8ETW - chains Q and X of the 10 polymer chains in the assembly; structure by electron microscopy, 2.64 A resolution.

== Chain Q ==
Name: Chromatin-remodeling ATPase INO80
Source organism: Saccharomyces cerevisiae S288C
Notes: EC 3.6.4.-
UniProt: P53115 (INO80_YEAST); residues 948-1432 here = UniProt positions 948-1432
Chain sequence (485 residues; each row starts with the number of its first residue):
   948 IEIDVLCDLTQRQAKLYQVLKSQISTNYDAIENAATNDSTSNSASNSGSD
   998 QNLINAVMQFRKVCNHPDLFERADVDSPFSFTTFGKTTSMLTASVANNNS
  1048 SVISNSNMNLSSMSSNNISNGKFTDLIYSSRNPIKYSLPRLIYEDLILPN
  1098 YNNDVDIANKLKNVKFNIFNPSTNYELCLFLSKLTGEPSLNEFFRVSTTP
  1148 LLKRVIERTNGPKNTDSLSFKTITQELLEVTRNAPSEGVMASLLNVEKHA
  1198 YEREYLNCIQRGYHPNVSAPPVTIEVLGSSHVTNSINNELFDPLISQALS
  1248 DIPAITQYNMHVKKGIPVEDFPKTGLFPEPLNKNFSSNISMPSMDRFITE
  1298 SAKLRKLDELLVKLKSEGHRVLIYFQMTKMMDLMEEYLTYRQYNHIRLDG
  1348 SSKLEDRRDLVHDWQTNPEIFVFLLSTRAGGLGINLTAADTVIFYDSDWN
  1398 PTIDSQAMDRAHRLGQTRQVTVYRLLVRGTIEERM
Disordered / not traced: 986-998, 1037-1068, 1346-1355, 1375-1381, 1409-1413

== Chain X ==
Name: RuvB-like protein 1
Source organism: Saccharomyces cerevisiae S288C
Notes: EC 3.6.4.12
UniProt: Q03940 (RUVB1_YEAST); residues 21-463 here = UniProt positions 21-463
Chain sequence (443 residues; row label = number of the first residue in the row):
    21 VTRTAAHTHIKGLGLDESGVAKRVEGGFVGQIEAREACGVIVDLIKAKKM
    71 SGRAILLAGGPSTGKTALALAISQELGPKVPFCPLVGSELYSVEVKKTET
   121 LMENFRRAIGLRIKETKEVYEGEVTELTPEDAENPLGGYGKTISHVIVGL
   171 KSAKGTKTLRLDPTIYESIQREKVSIGDVIYIEANTGAVKRVGRSDAYAT
   221 EFDLETEEYVPLPKGEVHKKKEIVQDVTLHDLDVANARPQGGQDVISMMG
   271 QLLKPKKTEITEKLRQEVNKVVAKYIDQGVAELIPGVLFIDEVNMLDIEI
   321 FTYLNKALESNIAPVVVLASNRGMTTVRGTEDVISPHGVPPDLIDRLLIV
   371 RTLPYDKDEIRTIIERRATVERLQVESSALDLLATMGTETSLRYALQLLA
   421 PCGILAQTSNRKEIVVNDVNEAKLLFLDAKRSTKILETSANYL
Disordered / not traced: 21
Small-molecule neighbours: ADP (adenosine-5'-diphosphate): Ala26, His27, His29, Ile30, Gly47, Phe48, Val49, Gln51, Gly80, Pro81, Ser82, Thr83, Gly84, Lys85, Thr86, Ala87, Tyr375, Ile383, Leu412, Arg413, Leu416

== Chain Q / chain X interface ==
Contacting residue pairs (43; chain Q residue first):
  Arg1151(Q) with Leu272(X)
  Val1152(Q) with Met268(X); Met269(X), hydrophobic; Leu272(X), hydrophobic
  Arg1155(Q) with Met268(X); Gln271(X), hydrogen bond
  Leu1174(Q) with Gln245(X); Val247(X), hydrophobic
  Leu1175(Q) with Arg258(X); Gln260(X)
  Arg1179(Q) with Gln260(X); Gly261(X), hydrogen bond (side chain-backbone)
  Asn1180(Q) with Thr206(X)
  Ala1181(Q) with Thr206(X)
  Pro1182(Q) with Thr206(X)
  Gly1185(Q) with Tyr295(X)
  Val1186(Q) with Ile133(X), hydrophobic; Tyr295(X), hydrophobic; Val300(X), hydrophobic
  Met1187(Q) with Glu135(X)
  Ser1189(Q) with Val291(X); Tyr295(X)
  Leu1190(Q) with Ile133(X), hydrophobic; Asn256(X), hydrogen bond (backbone-side chain); Val291(X), hydrophobic; Val292(X), hydrophobic
  Leu1191(Q) with Leu252(X), hydrophobic; Ala255(X), hydrophobic; Asn256(X); Gln260(X)
  Asn1192(Q) with Asn256(X)
  Val1193(Q) with Asn256(X), hydrogen bond (backbone-side chain); Glu287(X); Val288(X), hydrophobic
  Glu1194(Q) with Asn256(X); Ala257(X)
  Ala1197(Q) with Glu287(X)
  Arg1200(Q) with Glu287(X), salt bridge
  Leu1273(Q) with Gln263(X); Asp264(X); Val265(X), hydrogen bond (backbone-backbone); Met268(X), hydrophobic
  Pro1275(Q) with Asp264(X)
Also at the interface, not in a pair above, chain Q (29 interface residues in all): Leu1148, Leu1149, Ile1170, Glu1184, Leu1246, Gly1272, Phe1274
Also at the interface, not in a pair above, chain X (30 interface residues in all): Leu131, Asn205, Ala208, Leu273, Lys290

== Summary ==
29 residues of chain Q face 30 of chain X across their interface, with 5 hydrogen bonds and 1 salt bridge.
Among the polar pairs are Arg1200(Q)-Glu287(X), Arg1155(Q)-Gln271(X) and Arg1179(Q)-Gly261(X). Chain X binds
ADP.
Here chain Q is Chromatin-remodeling ATPase INO80 and chain X is RuvB-like protein 1, both from Saccharomyces
cerevisiae S288C. Entry 8ETW (Class3 of INO80-Hexasome complex) was determined by electron microscopy (same
publication as 8ETS, 8ETT, 8ETU, 8ETV, 8EU9, 8EUE, 8EUF and 8EUJ).
